PDB entry 5T0V | electron microscopy, 17.50 A resolution (very low resolution: no residue pairs are listed; an interface is given only as per-side residue counts) | chains F and H of the 48 polymer chains in the assembly

Chain F (and H):
Molecule: Frataxin homolog, mitochondrial
Organism: Saccharomyces cerevisiae
Notes: EC 1.16.3.1; chain H of this document is another copy of the same molecule, construct and numbering; everything in this record applies to it too
UniProtKB: Q07540 (FRDA_YEAST); numbering as in UniProt (aligned over 52-172)
Sequence (121 residues; numbered 52 to 172; the number before each row is that of its first residue):
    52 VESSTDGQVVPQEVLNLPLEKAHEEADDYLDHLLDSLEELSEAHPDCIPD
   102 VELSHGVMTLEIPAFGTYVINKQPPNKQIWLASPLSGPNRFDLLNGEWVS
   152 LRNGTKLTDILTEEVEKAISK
Differences from the reference sequence: conflict A73 (Tyr in Q07540)
Swiss-Prot annotation at these positions:
  - mutagenesis: D79 (D79A: Nearly abolishes ferroxidase activity, slows down oligomerization, impairs resistance to iron-catalyzed oxidative stress, no effect on Fe(2+) delivery and cell growth; when associated with A-82), D82 (D82A: Nearly abolishes ferroxidase activity, slows down oligomerization, impairs resistance to iron-catalyzed oxidative stress, no effect on Fe(2+) delivery and cell growth; when associated with A-79), E93 (E93A: Impairs oligomerization and iron mineralization; E93A: Impairs resistance to iron-catalyzed oxidative stress, no effect on Fe(2+) delivery and cell growth; when associated with A-97 and A-103), D97 (D97A: Impairs resistance to iron-catalyzed oxidative stress, no effect on Fe(2+) delivery and cell growth; when associated with A-93 and A-103), E103 (E103A: Impairs resistance to iron-catalyzed oxidative stress, no effect on Fe(2+) delivery and cell growth; when associated with A-93 and A-97), N122 to Q124 (Impairs cell growth, lowers activity of mitochondrial iron-sulfur cluster-containing enzymes, no effect on iron binding and oligomerization), Q129 (Q129A: Impairs cell growth and lowers aconitase activity), I130 (I130A: Impairs cell growth and lowers aconitase activity), W131 (W131A: Impairs cell growth, lowers aconitase activity and strongly decreases interaction with ISU1; W131F: Lowers aconitase activity and no effexct on interaction with ISU1), R141 (R141A: Impairs cell growth and lowers aconitase activity)
From the paper describing this entry:
  - self-association interface (contacts with another copy of this molecule): E53, E89, S92, T118
  - disease-associated variants - I130F, W131R, R141C: decreased stability (proposed by the authors, not directly observed)

Chain F / chain H interface:
At this resolution (18 A) residue pairs are not listed: 23 residues of chain F and 18 of chain H lie at the interface.

In short:
23 residues of chain F and 18 residues of chain H are in contact. Curated annotation (UniProt) lists 12
mutagenesis sites on chain F. From the paper: I130F, W131R and R141C of chain F reduce stability; a
self-association interface involving E53(F), E89(F) and S92(F) among others.
Both chains are Frataxin homolog, mitochondrial (Saccharomyces cerevisiae). Entry 5T0V (Architecture of the
Yeast Mitochondrial Iron-Sulfur Cluster Assembly Machinery: the Sub-Complex Formed by the Iron Donor ...) was
determined by electron microscopy.
